PDB entry 2IA6 | X-ray diffraction, 2.50 A resolution | chains A and D of the 3 polymer chains in the assembly

# Chain A
Molecule: DNA polymerase IV
Source organism: Sulfolobus solfataricus
Notes: EC 2.7.7.7
UniProtKB: Q97W02 (DPO42_SULSO); residues 1-352 here = UniProt positions 1-352
Amino-acid sequence (352 residues; each row starts with the number of its first residue):
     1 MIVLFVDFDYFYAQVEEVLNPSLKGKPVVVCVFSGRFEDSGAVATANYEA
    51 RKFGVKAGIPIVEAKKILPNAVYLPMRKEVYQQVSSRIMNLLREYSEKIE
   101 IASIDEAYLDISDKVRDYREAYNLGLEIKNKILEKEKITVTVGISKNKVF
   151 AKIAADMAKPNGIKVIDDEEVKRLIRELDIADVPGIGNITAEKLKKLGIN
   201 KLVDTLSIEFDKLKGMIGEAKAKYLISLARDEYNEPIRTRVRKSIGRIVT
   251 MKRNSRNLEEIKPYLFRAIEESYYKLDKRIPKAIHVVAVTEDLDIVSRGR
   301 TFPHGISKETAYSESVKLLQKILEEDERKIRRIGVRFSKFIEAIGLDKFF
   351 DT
Not modelled in the structure: 342-352
Ion coordination: Ca2+ site 1: Asp-7, Phe-8, Asp-105 (together with ATP); Ca2+ site 2: Ala-181, Ile-186
Residues lining bound ligands: ATP (adenosine-5'-triphosphate): Asp-7, Phe-8, Asp-9, Tyr-10, Phe-11, Ala-44, Thr-45, Tyr-48, Arg-51, Ala-57, Gly-58, Ser-103, Asp-105, Glu-106, Lys-152, Lys-159
Curated features (UniProtKB/Swiss-Prot):
  - active site: Glu-106
  - binding site (Mg(2+)): Asp-7, Asp-105
  - site: Tyr-12 (Substrate discrimination)
  - mutagenesis: Asp-105 to Glu-106 (Loss of function), Glu-342 to Thr-352 (Almost complete loss of interaction with PCNA)
What the authors report for this chain:
  - binding site for the ligand BAP: Glu-271, Tyr-274, Lys-275
  - binding site for the 17-nt DNA strand: Glu-79
  - binding site for the 17-nt DNA strand (chain D): Met-76, Lys-78

# Chain D
Molecule: 17-nt DNA strand
Sequence (17 nucleotides; each row starts with the number of its first residue):
  1902 TCATGAATCCTTCCCCC
Not modelled in the structure: 1902-1904
Covalent attachments: 1,2,3-trihydroxy-1,2,3,4-tetrahydrobenzo[a]pyrene (BAP) linked to DG1906

# Interface between chain A and chain D
Residue-residue contacts - 22 pairs, chain A then chain D:
  Tyr-12(A) with DG1906(D), hydrogen bond to the base
  Val-32(A) with DT1905(D), phosphate contact; DG1906(D), phosphate contact
  Met-76(A) with DG1906(D), base contact
  Lys-78(A) with DG1906(D), base contact
  Gly-218(A) with DT1912(D), phosphate contact
  Glu-219(A) with DT1912(D), hydrogen bond to the phosphate
  Ala-220(A) with DC1911(D), phosphate contact
  Val-241(A) with DT1909(D), phosphate contact
  Arg-242(A) with DA1908(D), salt bridge to the phosphate; DT1909(D), phosphate contact
  Lys-243(A) with DT1909(D), hydrogen bond to the phosphate
  Ser-244(A) with DA1908(D), sugar contact; DT1909(D), hydrogen bond to the phosphate
  Ile-245(A) with DA1908(D), phosphate contact
  Gly-246(A) with DA1908(D), hydrogen bond to the phosphate
  Arg-247(A) with DA1907(D), salt bridge to the phosphate
  Ile-248(A) with DA1907(D), hydrogen bond to the phosphate
  Thr-250(A) with DG1906(D), phosphate contact
  Arg-332(A) with DG1906(D), salt bridge to the phosphate
  Arg-336(A) with DA1907(D), sugar contact; DA1908(D), salt bridge to the phosphate
Also at the interface, not in a pair above, chain A (21 interface residues in all): Ala-44, Lys-221, Lys-275

# Summary
The interface between chain A and chain D involves 21 residues on one side and 7 on the other, with 6 hydrogen
bonds and 4 salt bridges. Among the polar pairs are Tyr-12(A)/DG1906(D), Glu-219(A)/DT1912(D) and
Lys-243(A)/DT1909(D). The paper reports a binding site for the ligand BAP at Glu-271(A), Tyr-274(A) and
Lys-275(A); a binding site for the 17-nt DNA strand (chain D) at Met-76(A) and Lys-78(A).
Chain A is DNA polymerase IV (Sulfolobus solfataricus) and chain D is a 17-nt DNA strand; the structure,
Bypass of Major Benzopyrene-dG Adduct by Y-Family DNA Polymerase with Unique Structural Gap, was determined by
X-ray diffraction (same publication as 2IBK).
